PDB entry 2WSE | X-ray diffraction, 3.49 A resolution | chains A and F of the 18 polymer chains in the assembly

Chain A:
Name: Photosystem I P700 chlorophyll A apoprotein A1
Organism: Pisum sativum
UniProtKB: P05310 (PSAA_PEA); residues 1-758 here = UniProt positions 1-758
Amino-acid sequence (758 residues; row label = number of the first residue in the row):
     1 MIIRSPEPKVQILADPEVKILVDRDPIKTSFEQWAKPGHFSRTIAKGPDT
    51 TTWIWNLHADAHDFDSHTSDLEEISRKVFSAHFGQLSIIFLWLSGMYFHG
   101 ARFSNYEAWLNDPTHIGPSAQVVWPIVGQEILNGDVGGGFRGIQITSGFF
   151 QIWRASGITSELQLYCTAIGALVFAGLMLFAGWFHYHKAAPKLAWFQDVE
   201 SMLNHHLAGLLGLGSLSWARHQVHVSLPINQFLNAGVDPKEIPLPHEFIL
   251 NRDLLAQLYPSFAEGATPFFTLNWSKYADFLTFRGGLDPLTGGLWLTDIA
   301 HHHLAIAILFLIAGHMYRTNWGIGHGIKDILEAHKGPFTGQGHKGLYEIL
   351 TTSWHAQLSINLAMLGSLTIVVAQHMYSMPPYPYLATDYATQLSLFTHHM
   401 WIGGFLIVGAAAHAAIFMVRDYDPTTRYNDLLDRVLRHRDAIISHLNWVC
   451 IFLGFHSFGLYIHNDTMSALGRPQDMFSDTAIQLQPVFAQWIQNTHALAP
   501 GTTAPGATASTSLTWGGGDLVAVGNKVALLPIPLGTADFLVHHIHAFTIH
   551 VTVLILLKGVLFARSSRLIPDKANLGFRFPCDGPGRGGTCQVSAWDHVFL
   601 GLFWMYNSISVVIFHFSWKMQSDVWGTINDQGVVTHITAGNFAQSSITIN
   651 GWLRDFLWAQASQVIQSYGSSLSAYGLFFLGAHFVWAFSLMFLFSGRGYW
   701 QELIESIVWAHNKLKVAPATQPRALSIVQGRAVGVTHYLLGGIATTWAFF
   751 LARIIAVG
Disordered / not traced: 1-20, 319-326
Metal / ion sites: chlorophyll a Mg site 1 near Gln121 (its only coordinating residue here); chlorophyll a Mg site 2 near Tyr317 (its only coordinating residue here); chlorophyll a Mg site 3 near Thr503 (its only coordinating residue here); 4Fe-4S cluster Fe: Cys581, Cys590 (shared with 2 residues of chain B)
Ligand contacts:
  - beta-carotene (BCR), molecule 1: Tyr97, Thr167, Gly170, Ala171, Leu213, Leu216, Ser217
  - beta-carotene (BCR), molecule 2: Leu210, Leu213, Gly214, Ser215, Ser217
  - beta-carotene (BCR), molecule 3: Leu346, Leu350, Ala356, Ser359, Ile360, Ala414, Leu432
  - beta-carotene (BCR), molecule 4: Ser359, Ala363, Met364, Ser367, Ile407, Ala410, Ala411, Val553, Leu556, Leu557, Val560
  - beta-carotene (BCR), molecule 5: Phe678, Gly681, Ala682, Phe684, Leu740, Ile743, Ala744, Trp747
  - beta-carotene / chlorophyll a: Leu91, Trp92, Ser94, Gly95, Met96, Phe98, His99, Phe103, Gln121, Val122, Val123
  - chlorophyll a (CLA), molecule 1: Glu32, Trp34, His67, Lys77, Ser80, Ala81, Ile88, Leu179, Gly182, Trp183, Tyr186, His187
  - chlorophyll a (CLA), molecule 2: Thr51, Ile54, Trp55, Ile704, Ile707, Val708, His711, Val716, Ala717, Pro722, Arg723
  - chlorophyll a (CLA), molecule 3: Ile54, Leu57, His58
  - chlorophyll a (CLA), molecule 4: Trp55, Phe684, Val685, Phe688, Met691, Phe692, Leu725, Gln729, Ala732, Val733, Thr736, His737, Leu740
  - chlorophyll a (CLA), molecule 5: Leu57, His58, Ala61, His62, Lys77, Ala81, Gly84, Gln85, His187
  - chlorophyll a (CLA), molecule 6: His58, Ala59, Asp60, Ala61, His62, Asp63, His355, Leu362, Phe405, Leu406, Val408, Gly409, Ala412, His413, Ile416, Phe577, Arg578, Trp595, Leu602, Thr736, Leu740
  - chlorophyll a (CLA), molecule 7: His62, Phe64, Lys77, Val78, Ala81, His82, Gln85, Leu86, Ile89, Phe90, Leu93, Phe174, Trp354, His355, Gln357, Leu358, Asn361, Leu362, Leu365
  - chlorophyll a (CLA), molecule 8: His62, Gln85, Ile88, Ile89, Trp92, Ile402, Phe405, Leu406
  - chlorophyll a (CLA), molecule 9: Phe79, Phe83, Leu177, Met178, Phe180, Ala181, Phe184, Lys188, Trp195
  - chlorophyll a (CLA), molecule 10: Phe79, His82, Phe83, Leu86, Phe90, Phe174, Met178, Trp195, Ser201, Met202, His205, His206, Gly209, Leu210
  - chlorophyll a (CLA), molecule 11: Trp92, Gly95, Met96, His99, Ala120, Gln121, Leu132, Ile143, Gln144, Ile145, Thr146, Ser147, Leu672, Ala674, Tyr675, Phe678, Leu751
  - chlorophyll a (CLA), molecule 12: Trp92, Met96, Thr146, Ser147, Ser394, Leu395, Thr397, His398, Trp401, Phe405, Phe678, Ile743, Trp747
  - chlorophyll a (CLA), molecule 13: Gln121, Val122, Val123, Trp124, Ile126, Val127, Gly128, Gln129, Leu132, Ala674, Leu677, Phe678
  - chlorophyll a (CLA), molecule 14: Ser147, Gly148, Phe149, Ile152, Leu365, Leu368, Thr369, Val372, Met376, Tyr382, Leu385, Leu395, His398, His399, Ile402
  - chlorophyll a (CLA), molecule 15: Ser156, Gly157, Ile158, Cys166, Thr167, Ser217, Trp218, Arg220, His221, Pro245
  - chlorophyll a (CLA), molecule 16: Trp195, Ser201, His205
  - chlorophyll a (CLA), molecule 17: Phe196, Val199, Met202, Leu203, His206, Leu350, Thr351, Thr352, Ser353, Trp354, Gln357, Ile360, Asn361, Met364, Leu365
  - chlorophyll a (CLA), molecule 18: Leu203, Leu207, Leu309, Phe310, Ile330, Leu331, Ile360, Met418, Leu432, Val435, Leu557
  - chlorophyll a (CLA), molecule 19: Leu210, Leu211, Gly214, Ser215, Trp218, Gln222, Ile299, His302, His303, Ile306, Phe310, Leu368, Val371, Val372, Pro381, Tyr382
  - chlorophyll a (CLA), molecule 20: Leu216, Ala219, Arg220, His224, Ile249, Leu250, Arg252, Leu304
  - chlorophyll a (CLA), molecule 21: Ala278, Leu281, Thr282, Phe283, His301, Leu304, Ala305, Ile308
  - chlorophyll a (CLA), molecule 22: Phe283, Leu294, Ile299, His301, His302, Ala305, Ile306, His375, Met379, Thr511
  - chlorophyll a (CLA), molecule 23: Ala313, His315, Met316, Tyr317, Asp329
  - chlorophyll a (CLA), molecule 24: Asp329, Ile330, Ala333, His334
  - chlorophyll a (CLA), molecule 25: Ile330, His334, Thr339, His343, Leu346, Leu431, Leu432, Val435
  - chlorophyll a (CLA), molecule 26: Lys335, Gly336, Pro337, Phe338, Thr339
  - chlorophyll a (CLA), molecule 27: Phe338, Thr339, Leu431, Arg434, His438, Ile442, His445
  - chlorophyll a (CLA), molecule 28: Met364, Ser367, Leu368, Val371, Gln374, His375, Tyr377, Ser378, Met379, Ile492, Thr495, His496, Ala499, Pro500, Thr502, Thr511, Ser512, Thr514, Trp515
  - chlorophyll a (CLA), molecule 29: Ser367, Ile370, Val371, Gln374, Met400, Gly403, Ile407, Ile549, Thr552, Val553, Met605, Ser608, Ile609
  - chlorophyll a (CLA), molecule 30: Gln374, Tyr377, Phe396, Trp491, Ile492, Gln493, Trp515, Ile532, Leu534, His542, His545, Ile549, Val612, His615, Phe616, Lys619
  - chlorophyll a (CLA), molecule 31: Ile442, Leu446, Trp448, Val449, Ala546, Ile549, His550, Val553, Leu557
  - chlorophyll a (CLA), molecule 32: Ser444, Asn447, Trp448, Ile451
  - chlorophyll a (CLA), molecule 33: Ser444, His445, Trp448
  - chlorophyll a (CLA), molecule 34: Asn447, Cys450, Ile451, Leu453, Gly454, Phe455, Phe458, Gly459, Ile462, Phe547, Val551, Leu554, Ile555, Leu600, Trp604
  - chlorophyll a (CLA), molecule 35: Trp448, Ile451, Phe452, Phe455, His456
  - chlorophyll a (CLA), molecule 36: Trp448, Phe452, Leu453, Trp491, Leu534, Asp538, Phe539, His542, His543, Ala546, His550
  - chlorophyll a (CLA), molecule 37: Phe455, His456, Gly459, Ile462, His463, Thr466, Met467, Leu470, Asp475
  - chlorophyll a (CLA), molecule 38: Phe458, Ile462, Phe547, Phe603, Trp604, Tyr606, Asn607, Ile649, Trp686, Tyr738
  - chlorophyll a (CLA), molecule 39: Tyr461, Ile544, Phe547, Tyr606, Asn607, Ser610, Val611, Phe614, Ile649, Trp652, Leu657, Gln660, Ala661, Ile665, Phe679, His683, Trp686, Tyr738, Gly742, Ile743, Thr745, Thr746, Phe749
  - chlorophyll a (CLA), molecule 40: Asp465, Thr466, Ala469, Leu470
  - chlorophyll a (CLA), molecule 41: Leu653, Leu657, Trp658
  - chlorophyll a (CLA), molecule 42: Leu677, Leu680, Gly681, His683, Phe684, Trp686, Ala687
  - chlorophyll a (CLA), molecule 43: Phe684, Ala687, Phe688, Leu690, Met691, Phe694, Tyr699, Trp700, Leu703
  - chlorophyll a (CLA), molecule 44: Ile707, Ala710, His711, Leu714
  - chlorophyll a (CLA), molecule 45: Trp709, Ala710, Lys713, Leu714
  - dodecyl-alpha-D-maltoside (LMU), molecule 1: Leu21, His67, Thr68, Glu73, Tyr186
  - dodecyl-alpha-D-maltoside (LMU), molecule 2: Leu520, Ile628, Gln631, Gly632, Val634
  - phylloquinone (PQN): Trp55, Met691, Phe692, Ser695, Gly696, Arg697, Trp700, Ala724, Leu725, Ile727, Gly730
  - 4Fe-4S cluster (SF4): Cys581, Thr589, Cys590, Ile727
UniProt features mapped onto this chain:
  - binding site ([4Fe-4S] cluster): Cys581, Cys590
  - binding site (chlorophyll a'): His683
  - binding site (chlorophyll a): Met691, Tyr699
  - binding site (phylloquinone): Trp700

Chain F:
Name: Photosystem I reaction center subunit III, chloroplastic
Organism: Spinacia oleracea
UniProtKB: P12355 (PSAF_SPIOL); residues -76 to 154 here correspond to UniProt positions 1-231 (UniProt number = residue number + 77)
Amino-acid sequence (231 residues; each row starts with the number of its first residue; numbers below 1 keep their minus sign (Met-76 is residue -76)):
   -76 MSFTIPTNLYKPLATKPKHLSSSSFAPRSKIVCQQENDQQQPKKLELAKV
   -26 GANAAAALALSSVLLSSWSVAPDAAMADIAGLTPCKESKQFAKREKQALK
    24 KLQASLKLYADDSAPALAIKATMEKTKKRFDNYGKYGLLCGSDGLPHLIV
    74 SGDQRHWGEFITPGILFLYIAGWIGWVGRSYLIAIRDEKKPTQKEIIIDV
   124 PLASSLLFRGFSWPVAAYRELLNGELVDNNF
Disordered / not traced: -76 to 0
Ligand contacts:
  - beta-carotene (BCR), molecule 1: Pro86, Leu89, Phe90, Ile93, Ala94
  - beta-carotene (BCR), molecule 2: Gly95, Gly98, Trp99
  - chlorophyll a (CLA), molecule 1: Ser74, Gly75, Trp80, Ile84, Thr85
  - chlorophyll a (CLA), molecule 2: Phe83, Pro86, Phe90, Leu91, Ala94, Gly95, Ile97
  - chlorophyll a (CLA), molecule 3: Phe83, Ile84, Leu91
  - chlorophyll a (CLA), molecule 4: Ile93, Trp96, Ile97, Val100, Leu125
  - chlorophyll a (CLA), molecule 5: Ile97, Gly98, Val100, Gly101, Tyr104, Ile121, Leu125, Ala126
  - chlorophyll a (CLA), molecule 6: Tyr104, Leu105, Glu118, Ile121

Chain A / chain F interface:
Contacting residue pairs (21):
  Gly47(A) - Lys113(F)
  Gly47(A) - Thr115(F)  hydrogen bond (backbone-side chain)
  Gly47(A) - Gln116(F)
  Asp49(A) - Thr115(F)
  Asp49(A) - Gln116(F)
  Thr50(A) - Gln116(F)  hydrogen bond (backbone-side chain)
  Val127(A) - Lys48(F)
  Glu130(A) - Thr45(F)
  Asp135(A) - Leu31(F)
  Gly138(A) - Tyr32(F)
  Arg141(A) - Ala39(F)
  Arg141(A) - Leu40(F)
  Lys713(A) - Leu149(F)
  Lys713(A) - Phe154(F)
  Leu714(A) - Leu149(F)
  Lys715(A) - Arg102(F)
  Lys715(A) - Asn153(F)  hydrogen bond
  Val716(A) - Leu105(F)
  Ala719(A) - Glu118(F)
  Thr720(A) - Gln116(F)
  Thr720(A) - Glu118(F)
Also at the interface, not in a pair above, chain A (18 interface residues in all): Pro37, Pro48, Pro125, Gly139
Also at the interface, not in a pair above, chain F (18 interface residues in all): Ala41, Ile106, Ile119

In short:
Chain A and chain F each contribute 18 residues to their interface, with 3 hydrogen bonds. Among the polar
pairs are Gly47(A)-Thr115(F), Thr50(A)-Gln116(F) and Lys715(A)-Asn153(F). 2 chlorophyll a molecules are bound
between chain A and chain F.
Chain A is Photosystem I P700 chlorophyll A apoprotein A1 (Pisum sativum) and chain F is Photosystem I
reaction center subunit III, chloroplastic (Spinacia oleracea); the structure, Improved Model of Plant
Photosystem I, was determined by X-ray diffraction together with 3LW5, 2WSC and 2WSF from the same study.
